7O6Y - chains I and h of the 42 polymer chains in the assembly; structure by electron microscopy, 3.40 A resolution.

Chain I:
Name: Subunit NUIM of NADH:Ubiquinone Oxidoreductase (Complex I)
Source organism: Yarrowia lipolytica
Notes: EC 1.6.99.3
UniProt: Q9UUT8 (Q9UUT8_YARLL); residue numbers follow UniProt; this construct covers 1-229
Chain sequence (229 residues; row label = number of the first residue in the row):
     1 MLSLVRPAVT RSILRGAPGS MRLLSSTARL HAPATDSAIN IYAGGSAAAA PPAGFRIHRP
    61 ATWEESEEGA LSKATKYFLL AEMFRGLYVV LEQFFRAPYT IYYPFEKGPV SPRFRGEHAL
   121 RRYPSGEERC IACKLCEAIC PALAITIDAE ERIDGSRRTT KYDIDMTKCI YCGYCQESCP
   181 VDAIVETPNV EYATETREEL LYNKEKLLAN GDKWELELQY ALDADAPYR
Not modelled in the structure: 1-39
Metal / ion sites: 4Fe-4S cluster Fe site 1: C130, C133, C136, C179; 4Fe-4S cluster Fe site 2: C140, C169, C172, C175
Residues lining bound ligands:
  - 1,2-Distearoyl-sn-glycerophosphoethanolamine (3PE): L71, A74, T75, Y77, F78, L80, M83, F84, L87
  - diundecyl phosphatidyl choline (PLC): T75, K76, L79, A81, F84, R85, Y88, L91
  - 4Fe-4S cluster (SF4), molecule 1: H118, C140, P141, A142, A144, I145, I164, C169, I170, Y171, C172, G173, Y174, C175, E186
  - 4Fe-4S cluster (SF4), molecule 2: L120, C130, I131, A132, C133, K134, L135, C136, I147, Y162, S178, C179, P180, V181, A183, I184

Chain h:
Name: Subunit N7BM of NADH:Ubiquinone Oxidoreductase (Complex I)
Source organism: Yarrowia lipolytica
UniProt: A0A1D8N5V2 (A0A1D8N5V2_YARLL); residue numbers follow UniProt; this construct covers 1-138
Chain sequence (138 residues; numbered 1 to 138; the number before each row is that of its first residue):
     1 MSSSLYRVLR NAWEVGPRSY WKQLNSIGDT KSGRLVGTDI YGNKFYETDH QDEIHLRTRY
    61 VEYKEKDYDM SQVEPGWHFW LGYGVDTAPC NTPKEKLPIR AYPYKFQPNY TGTPGAFVTY
   121 NTLKPKISAW EPVTKQRS
Not modelled in the structure: 1, 138
Residues lining bound ligands: diundecyl phosphatidyl choline (PLC): L24, N25, S26, I27, G28

Interface between chain I and chain h:
Contacting residue pairs - 81 pairs, chain I then chain h:
  A97(I) - I54(h)  hydrophobic
  P98(I) - I54(h)
  Y99(I) - I54(h)
  T100(I) - I54(h)
  T100(I) - R57(h)
  I101(I) - L56(h)
  Y102(I) - I27(h)
  Y102(I) - D29(h)
  Y102(I) - R57(h)
  Y103(I) - M70(h)
  P104(I) - V61(h)
  P104(I) - Y63(h)  hydrogen bond (backbone-side chain)
  P104(I) - Y68(h)  hydrophobic
  P104(I) - M70(h)
  F105(I) - S26(h)
  F105(I) - I27(h)  hydrophobic
  F105(I) - Y60(h)
  F105(I) - V61(h)  hydrogen bond (backbone-backbone)
  F105(I) - Y63(h)  hydrophobic
  F105(I) - Y68(h)
  E106(I) - K31(h)  salt bridge
  E106(I) - R57(h)  salt bridge
  E106(I) - R59(h)
  E106(I) - Y60(h)
  K107(I) - M70(h)
  K107(I) - H78(h)  hydrogen bond
  K107(I) - L81(h)
  K107(I) - G82(h)
  K107(I) - Y83(h)
  G108(I) - G82(h)
  P109(I) - L56(h)
  P109(I) - G82(h)
  V110(I) - F79(h)  hydrophobic
  V110(I) - G82(h)  hydrogen bond (backbone-backbone)
  V110(I) - Y83(h)
  V110(I) - G84(h)
  R122(I) - Y102(h)
  P124(I) - I99(h)
  S125(I) - A101(h)
  D148(I) - L123(h)
  D148(I) - K126(h)
  T160(I) - T122(h)  hydrogen bond (backbone-side chain)
  T160(I) - L123(h)
  K161(I) - N121(h)
  K161(I) - T122(h)
  K161(I) - L123(h)
  P188(I) - H78(h)
  P188(I) - F79(h)  hydrophobic
  E191(I) - M70(h)
  E191(I) - H78(h)  salt bridge
  Y192(I) - N109(h)
  A193(I) - N109(h)  hydrogen bond (backbone-side chain)
  A193(I) - T111(h)  hydrogen bond (backbone-side chain)
  T194(I) - T111(h)
  E195(I) - G112(h)
  E198(I) - T119(h)
  E199(I) - A116(h)
  E199(I) - F117(h)
  L201(I) - F117(h)
  L201(I) - T119(h)  hydrogen bond (backbone-side chain)
  N203(I) - F117(h)
  N203(I) - Y120(h)  hydrogen bond (side chain-backbone)
  E205(I) - Y120(h)
  K206(I) - F117(h)
  D212(I) - R100(h)  hydrogen bond (backbone-side chain)
  D212(I) - Y102(h)
  D212(I) - Y104(h)
  K213(I) - P75(h)
  K213(I) - Y104(h)  hydrogen bond (backbone-side chain)
  K213(I) - Q107(h)  hydrogen bond (side chain-backbone)
  W214(I) - P75(h)  hydrophobic
  E215(I) - P98(h)
  E215(I) - R100(h)
  L216(I) - P98(h)
  E217(I) - G76(h)
  E217(I) - H78(h)  salt bridge
  E217(I) - F79(h)  hydrogen bond (side chain-backbone)
  Y220(I) - G76(h)
  Y220(I) - F79(h)  hydrophobic
  Y220(I) - P89(h)
  Y220(I) - T92(h)
Also at the interface, not in a pair above, chain I (46 interface residues in all): R96, S111, P112, N189, Y202, Q219, D223
Also at the interface, not in a pair above, chain h (49 interface residues in all): S2, S3, S71, V85, K96, L97, F106, P108

Overview:
The interface between chain I and chain h involves 46 residues on one side and 49 on the other, with 13
hydrogen bonds and 4 salt bridges. Polar contacts include E106(I)-K31(h), E106(I)-R57(h) and E191(I)-H78(h).
Bound to chain I: 1,2-Distearoyl-sn-glycerophosphoethanolamine, 4Fe-4S cluster and diundecyl phosphatidyl
choline.
Here chain I is Subunit NUIM of NADH:Ubiquinone Oxidoreductase (Complex I) and chain h is Subunit N7BM of
NADH:Ubiquinone Oxidoreductase (Complex I), both from Yarrowia lipolytica. Entry 7O6Y (Cryo-EM structure of
respiratory complex I under turnover) was determined by electron microscopy (same publication as 7O71).
